4F5Q - chains A and T of the 4 polymer chains in the assembly; structure by X-ray diffraction, 2.25 A resolution.

== Chain A ==
Protein: DNA polymerase beta
Source organism: Homo sapiens
Notes: EC 2.7.7.7, 4.2.99.-
Reference sequence: P06746 (DPOLB_HUMAN); residues 1-335 here = UniProt positions 1-335
Chain sequence (335 residues; row label = number of the first residue in the row):
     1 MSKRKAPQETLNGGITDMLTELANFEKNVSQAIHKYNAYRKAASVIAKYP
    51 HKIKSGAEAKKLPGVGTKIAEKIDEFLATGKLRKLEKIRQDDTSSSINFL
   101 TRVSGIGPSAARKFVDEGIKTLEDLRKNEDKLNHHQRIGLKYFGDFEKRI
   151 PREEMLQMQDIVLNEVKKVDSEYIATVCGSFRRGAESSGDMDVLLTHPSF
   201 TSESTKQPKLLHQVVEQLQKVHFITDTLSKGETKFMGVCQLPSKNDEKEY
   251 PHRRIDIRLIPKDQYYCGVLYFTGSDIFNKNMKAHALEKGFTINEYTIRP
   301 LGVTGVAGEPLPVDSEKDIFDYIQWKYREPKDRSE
Disordered / not traced: 1-9, 205-208, 245-246
Differences from the reference sequence: engineered mutation Lys283 (Arg in P06746)
Bound ions: Na+ site 1: Lys60, Leu62, Val65 (shared with 1 residue of chain D); Na+ site 2: Thr101, Val103, Ile106 (shared with 1 residue of chain P); Mn2+ site 1: Asp190, Asp192 (together with 6CF); Mn2+ site 2: Asp190, Asp192, Asp256 (together with 6CF) (shared with 1 residue of chain P)
Ligand contacts: 6CF (2'-deoxy-5'-O-[(S)-{difluoro[(S)-hydroxy(phosphonooxy)phosphoryl]methyl}(hydroxy)phosphoryl]cytidine): Arg149, Gly179, Ser180, Arg183, Ser188, Gly189, Asp190, Asp192, Asp256, Tyr271, Phe272, Thr273, Gly274, Ser275, Asp276, Asn279
UniProt features mapped onto this chain:
  - region: Arg183 to Asp192 (DNA-binding)
  - active site: Lys72 (Nucleophile)
  - binding site (K(+)): Lys60, Leu62, Val65, Thr101, Val103, Ile106
  - binding site (Na(+)): Lys60, Leu62, Val65, Thr101, Val103, Ile106
  - binding site (dATP): Arg149, Ser180, Arg183, Gly189, Asp190
  - binding site (dCTP): Arg149, Ser180, Arg183, Gly189, Asp190
  - binding site (dGTP): Arg149, Ser180, Arg183, Gly189, Asp190, Asp192
  - binding site (dTTP): Arg149, Ser180, Arg183, Gly189, Asp190
  - binding site (Mg(2+)): Asp190, Asp192, Asp256
  - modified residue: Lys72 (N6-acetyllysine), Arg83 (Omega-N-methylarginine), Arg152 (Omega-N-methylarginine)
  - cross-link (Glycyl lysine isopeptide (Lys-Gly)): Lys41 (interchain with G-Cter in ubiquitin), Lys61 (interchain with G-Cter in ubiquitin), Lys81 (interchain with G-Cter in ubiquitin)
  - natural variant: Leu22 (L22P: Found in a gastric cancer sample; uncertain significance), Tyr39 (Y39C: Found in a gastric cancer sample; uncertain significance), Gly118 (G118V: Decreased DNA-directed DNA polymerase activity), Arg137 (R137Q: Decreased function in base-excision repair), Arg149 (R149I: Decreased DNA-directed DNA polymerase activity), Asp160 (D160N: Found in a gastric cancer sample; uncertain significance), Cys239 (C239R: Found in a gastric cancer sample; uncertain significance), Lys289 (K289M: Found in a colon cancer sample; uncertain significance), Asn294 (N294D: Found in a gastric cancer sample; uncertain significance), Glu295 (E295K: Found in a gastric cancer sample; uncertain significance)
  - mutagenesis: Phe25 (F25W: No effect on 5'-dRP lyase activity. Decreased ssDNA binding), His34 (H34G: Decreased 5'-dRP lyase activity. Decreased ssDNA binding), Lys35 (K35A: Decreased 5'-dRP lyase activity. Decreased ssDNA binding. Loss of 5'-dRP lyase activity; when associated with A-68 and A-72. Decreased ssDNA binding; when associated with A-68 and A-72 ...), Tyr39 (Y39F: No effect on 5'-dRP lyase activity; Y39Q: Abolishes DNA polymerase and 5'-dRP lyase activity), Lys41 (K41R: Abolishes ubiquitination; when associated with R-61 and R-81), Lys60 (K60A: Decreased 5'-dRP lyase activity. Decreased ssDNA binding), Lys61 (K61R: Abolishes ubiquitination; when associated with R-41 and R-81), Lys68 (K68A: No effect on 5'-dRP lyase activity. Decreased ssDNA binding. Loss of 5'-dRP lyase activity; when associated with A-35 and A-72. Decreased ssDNA binding; when associated with A-35 and A-72 ...), Glu71 (E71Q: No effect on 5'-dRP lyase activity. No effect on structure shown by circular dichroism. No effect on ssDNA binding), Lys72 (K72A: Severely reduced 5'-dRP lyase activity. Does not affect ssDNA binding. Loss of 5'-dRP lyase activity; when associated with A-35 and A-68. Decreased ssDNA binding ...), Glu75 (E75A: Slightly decreased 5'-dRP lyase activity. Decreased ssDNA binding. No effect on structure shown by circular dichroism), Lys81 (K81R: Abolishes ubiquitination; when associated with R-41 and R-61), 5 further mutagenesis entries in UniProt
From the paper describing this entry:
  - Mn2+ coordination: Asp190, Asp192, Asp256
  - mutagenesis - R283K: decreased catalytic activity

== Chain T ==
Molecule: 16-nt DNA strand
Sequence (16 nucleotides; each row starts with the number of its first residue):
     1 CCGACGGCGCATCAGC

== Chain A / chain T interface ==
Contacting residue pairs (25):
  His34(A) - DC5(T)  stacking on the base
  Leu228(A) - DA11(T)  sugar contact
  Ser229(A) - DC10(T)  phosphate contact
  Ser229(A) - DA11(T)  phosphate contact
  Lys230(A) - DC10(T)  hydrogen bond to the phosphate
  Lys230(A) - DA11(T)  hydrogen bond to the phosphate
  Gly231(A) - DC10(T)  phosphate contact
  Glu232(A) - DC10(T)  hydrogen bond to the phosphate
  Thr233(A) - DG9(T)  hydrogen bond to the phosphate
  Thr233(A) - DC10(T)  hydrogen bond to the phosphate
  Lys234(A) - DG9(T)  hydrogen bond to the base
  Lys234(A) - DC10(T)  hydrogen bond to the phosphate
  Arg258(A) - DG9(T)  sugar contact
  Tyr271(A) - DG7(T)  base contact
  Asn279(A) - DG6(T)  base contact
  Lys280(A) - DG6(T)  base contact
  Lys283(A) - DG6(T)  base contact
  Leu287(A) - DG6(T)  phosphate contact
  Leu287(A) - DG7(T)  phosphate contact
  Thr292(A) - DG7(T)  hydrogen bond to the phosphate
  Asn294(A) - DG7(T)  phosphate contact
  Asn294(A) - DC8(T)  hydrogen bond to the phosphate
  Glu295(A) - DG7(T)  hydrogen bond to the base
  Glu295(A) - DC8(T)  sugar contact
  Tyr296(A) - DG9(T)  hydrogen bond to the phosphate
Interface residues without a listed pair, chain A (22 interface residues in all): Asn133, His134, Ala284, Ile293
Interface residues without a listed pair, chain T (8 interface residues in all): DT12

== Summary ==
22 residues of chain A and 8 residues of chain T are in contact, with 11 hydrogen bonds and 1 aromatic
stacking contact. Polar contacts include Lys234(A)-DG9(T), Glu295(A)-DG7(T) and Lys230(A)-DC10(T). Chain A
binds compound 6CF. From the paper: R283K of chain A reduces catalytic activity; Mn2+ coordination by
Asp190(A), Asp192(A) and Asp256(A).
Here chain A is DNA polymerase beta (Homo sapiens) and chain T is a 16-nt DNA strand. Entry 4F5Q (Closed
ternary complex of R283K DNA polymerase beta) was determined by X-ray diffraction, deposited together with
4F5N, 4F5O, 4F5P and 4F5R.
